PDB entry 9NJK | electron microscopy, 3.37 A resolution | chains C and B of the 6 polymer chains in the assembly

Chain C (and B):
Name: DNA repair protein RAD51
Organism: Saccharomyces cerevisiae
Notes: chain B of this document is another copy of the same molecule, construct and numbering; everything in this record applies to it too
UniProtKB: P25454 (RAD51_YEAST); numbering as in UniProt (aligned over 1-400)
Amino-acid sequence (400 residues; row label = number of the first residue in the row):
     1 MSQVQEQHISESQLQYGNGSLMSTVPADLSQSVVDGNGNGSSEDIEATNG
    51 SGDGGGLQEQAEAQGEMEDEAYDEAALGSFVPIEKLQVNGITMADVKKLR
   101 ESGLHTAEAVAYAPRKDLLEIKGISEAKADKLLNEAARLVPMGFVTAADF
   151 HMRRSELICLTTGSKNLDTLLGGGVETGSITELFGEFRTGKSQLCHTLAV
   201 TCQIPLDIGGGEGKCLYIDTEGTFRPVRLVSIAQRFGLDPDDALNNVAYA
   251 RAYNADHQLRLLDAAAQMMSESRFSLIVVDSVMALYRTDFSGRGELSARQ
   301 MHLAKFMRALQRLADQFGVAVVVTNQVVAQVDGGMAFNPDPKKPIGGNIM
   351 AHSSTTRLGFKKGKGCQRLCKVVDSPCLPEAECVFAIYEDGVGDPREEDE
Unresolved in the structure: 1-79, 290-293, 328-345 (chain B: 1-80, 291-294, 328-343)
Metal / ion sites: Mg2+: Ser192 (together with ADP)
Small-molecule neighbours:
  - ADP (adenosine-5'-diphosphate), molecule 1: Glu186, Phe187, Arg188, Thr189, Gly190, Lys191, Ser192, Gln193, Arg228, Gln326, Arg368, Ile387, Tyr388, Glu389
  - ADP, molecule 2: Val373, Asp374, Ser375, Pro376, Leu378, Glu380
UniProt features mapped onto this chain:
  - binding site (ATP): Gly185 to Ser192
Reported in the primary citation:
  - conformationally variable residues: His352, Asp374
  - Mg2+ coordination: Ser192
  - self-association interface (contacts with another copy of this molecule); pairs are residue here / residue on that copy: Tyr112-Tyr253, Phe144-Leu216 (hydrophobic contact), Ile218-Phe144 (hydrophobic contact), Leu244-Ala147 (hydrophobic contact), Val247-Ala147 (hydrophobic contact), Ala248-Phe144 (hydrophobic contact), Ala250-Phe144 (hydrophobic contact), Met268-Phe144 (hydrophobic contact)

How chain C and chain B interact:
Residue-residue contacts (36):
  Tyr112(C) - Tyr253(B)  hydrophobic
  Tyr112(C) - Asn254(B)  hydrogen bond (backbone-side chain)
  Pro114(C) - Asn254(B)
  Pro114(C) - Asp256(B)
  Arg115(C) - Asp256(B)  hydrogen bond (backbone-side chain)
  Lys116(C) - Asp256(B)  salt bridge
  Met142(C) - Tyr253(B)  hydrophobic
  Met142(C) - His257(B)
  Gly143(C) - Tyr249(B)
  Phe144(C) - Leu216(B)  hydrophobic
  Phe144(C) - Ala248(B)  hydrophobic
  Phe144(C) - Tyr249(B)
  Phe144(C) - Ala250(B)  hydrophobic
  Phe144(C) - Leu261(B)  hydrophobic
  Phe144(C) - Ala265(B)  hydrophobic
  Phe144(C) - Met268(B)  hydrophobic
  Val145(C) - Ala248(B)
  Val145(C) - Tyr249(B)  hydrogen bond (backbone-backbone)
  Thr146(C) - Val247(B)
  Ala147(C) - Leu244(B)  hydrogen bond (backbone-backbone)
  Ala147(C) - Val247(B)  hydrophobic
  Phe150(C) - Pro226(B)  hydrophobic
  Arg154(C) - Arg225(B)
  Arg308(C) - Thr288(B)  hydrogen bond
  Asp315(C) - Arg251(B)  salt bridge
  Asp315(C) - Tyr253(B)
  Ala351(C) - Phe187(B)
  His352(C) - Phe187(B)
  His352(C) - Gln326(B)  hydrogen bond
  Thr355(C) - Arg225(B)
  Arg357(C) - Arg188(B)
  Val373(C) - Arg188(B)  hydrogen bond (backbone-side chain)
  Asp374(C) - Phe187(B)
  Asp374(C) - Arg188(B)  salt bridge
  Pro376(C) - Arg225(B)
  Cys377(C) - Arg225(B)
Also at the interface, not in a pair above, chain C (26 interface residues in all): Ala113, Leu133, Ala148, His151
Also at the interface, not in a pair above, chain B (26 interface residues in all): Thr223, Phe224, Val227, Arg228, Arg260, Asp289

In short:
The chain C/chain B interface involves 26 residues from each chain; the contacts include 7 hydrogen bonds and
3 salt bridges. Polar pairs include Lys116(C)-Asp256(B), Asp315(C)-Arg251(B) and Asp374(C)-Arg188(B). Bound to
chain C: ADP. UniProt lists 8 ATP-binding residues on chain C. The paper reports Mg2+ coordination by
Ser192(C); conformational variability at His352(C) and Asp374(C).
Chain C and chain B are both DNA repair protein RAD51 (Saccharomyces cerevisiae); the structure, The Cryo-EM
structure of the yeast Rad51-ssDNA nucleoprotein filament ADP bound state, was determined by electron
microscopy (same publication as 9NJR).
